Entry 8BR2 (electron microscopy, 2.90 A resolution); this record covers chains F and G of the 8 polymer chains in the assembly.

[Chain F]
Name: DNA repair protein RAD51 homolog 1
Organism: Homo sapiens
UniProt: Q06609 (RAD51_HUMAN); numbering as in UniProt (aligned over 1-339)
Chain sequence (339 residues; row label = number of the first residue in the row):
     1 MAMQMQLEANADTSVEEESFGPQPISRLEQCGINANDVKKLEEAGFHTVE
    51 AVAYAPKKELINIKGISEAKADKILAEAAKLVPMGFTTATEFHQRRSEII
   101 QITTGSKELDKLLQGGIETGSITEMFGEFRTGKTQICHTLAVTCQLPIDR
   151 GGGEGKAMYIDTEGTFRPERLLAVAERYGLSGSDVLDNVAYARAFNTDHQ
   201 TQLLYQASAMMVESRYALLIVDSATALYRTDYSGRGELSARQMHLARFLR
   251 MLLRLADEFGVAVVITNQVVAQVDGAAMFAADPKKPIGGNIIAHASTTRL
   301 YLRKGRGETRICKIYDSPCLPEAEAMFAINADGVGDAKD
Not modelled in the structure: 1-20, 275-282
Reported in the primary citation:
  - binding site for the ligand ATP: His294

[Chain G]
Molecule: 20-nt DNA strand
Sequence (20 nucleotides; numbered 1 to 20; the number before each row is that of its first residue):
     1 TGGAGGTGCATCGAGCTCGC

[Interface between chain F and chain G]
Residue-residue contacts - 21 pairs, chain F then chain G:
  Arg229(F) - DA4(G)  salt bridge to the phosphate
  Arg235(F) - DG2(G)  base contact
  Leu238(F) - DT1(G)  sugar contact
  Leu238(F) - DG2(G)  sugar contact
  Ser239(F) - DT1(G)  base contact
  Arg241(F) - DG2(G)  hydrogen bond to the phosphate
  Arg241(F) - DG3(G)  salt bridge to the phosphate
  Gln242(F) - DT1(G)  phosphate contact
  Gln242(F) - DG2(G)  hydrogen bond to the phosphate
  Val270(F) - DA4(G)  sugar contact
  Val270(F) - DG5(G)  phosphate contact
  Ala271(F) - DA4(G)  base contact
  Ala271(F) - DG5(G)  hydrogen bond to the phosphate
  Val273(F) - DA4(G)  base contact
  Val273(F) - DG5(G)  base contact
  Ile287(F) - DG3(G)  phosphate contact
  Gly288(F) - DG3(G)  hydrogen bond to the phosphate
  Gly289(F) - DG2(G)  phosphate contact
  Gly289(F) - DG3(G)  phosphate contact
  Asn290(F) - DG2(G)  phosphate contact
  Ile291(F) - DG2(G)  phosphate contact
Interface residues without a listed pair, chain F (16 interface residues in all): Gln272, Asp274

[In short]
Chain F and chain G form an interface of 16 and 5 residues respectively, with 4 hydrogen bonds and 2 salt
bridges. Polar contacts include Arg241(F)-DG2(G), Gln242(F)-DG2(G) and Ala271(F)-DG5(G). From the paper: a
binding site for the ligand ATP at His294(F).
Here chain F is DNA repair protein RAD51 homolog 1 (Homo sapiens) and chain G is a 20-nt DNA strand. Entry
8BR2 (CryoEM structure of the post-synaptic RAD51 nucleoprotein filament in the presence of ATP and Ca2+) was
determined by electron microscopy together with 8BQ2 and 8BSC from the same study.
